PDB entry 6P1O | X-ray diffraction, 1.65 A resolution | chains A and P of the 4 polymer chains in the assembly

Chain A:
Molecule: DNA-directed DNA/RNA polymerase mu
Source organism: Homo sapiens
Notes: EC 2.7.7.7
Reference sequence: Q9NP87 (DPOLM_HUMAN); numbering as in UniProt; present here: 134-397, 410-494
Amino-acid sequence (354 residues; numbered 129 to 494; 12 numbers in that range are skipped by the numbering (no residue carries them; nothing is unmodelled there); the number before each row is that of its first residue):
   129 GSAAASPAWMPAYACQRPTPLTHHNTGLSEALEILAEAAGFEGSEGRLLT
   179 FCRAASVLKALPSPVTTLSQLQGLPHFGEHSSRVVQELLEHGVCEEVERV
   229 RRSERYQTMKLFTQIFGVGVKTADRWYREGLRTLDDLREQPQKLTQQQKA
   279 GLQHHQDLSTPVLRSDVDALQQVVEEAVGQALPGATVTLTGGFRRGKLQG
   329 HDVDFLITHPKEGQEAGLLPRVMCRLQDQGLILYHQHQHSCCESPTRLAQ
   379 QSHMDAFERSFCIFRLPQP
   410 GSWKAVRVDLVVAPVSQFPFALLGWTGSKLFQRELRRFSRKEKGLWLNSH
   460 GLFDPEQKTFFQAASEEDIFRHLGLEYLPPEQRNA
Disordered / not traced: 129-137, 365-383
Construct notes: expression tag (129-133); linker (410)
Bound ions: Na+: Thr241, Ile243, Val246 (shared with DT3(P) of chain P); Mn2+: Asp330, Asp332, Asp418 (shared with DA5(P) of chain P); Mg2+: Asp330, Asp332 (together with ATP, pyrophosphate) (shared with DA5(P) of chain P)
Ligand contacts: ATP / pyrophosphate: Gly319, Gly320, Arg323, Lys325, His329, Asp330, Asp332
UniProt features mapped onto this chain:
  - region: Arg323 to Asp332 (Involved in ssDNA binding)
  - binding site (Mg(2+)): Asp330, Asp332, Asp418
  - site: Gly433 (Responsible for the low discrimination between dNTP and rNTP)

Chain P:
Molecule: 5-nt DNA strand
Sequence (5 nucleotides; each row starts with the number of its first residue):
     1 CGTAA
Bound ions: Na+: DT3 (shared with Thr241(A), Ile243(A), Val246(A) of chain A); Mn2+: DA5 (shared with Asp330(A), Asp332(A), Asp418(A) of chain A); Mg2+: DA5 (together with ATP, pyrophosphate) (shared with Asp330(A), Asp332(A) of chain A)

Chain A / chain P interface:
Residue-residue contacts (31):
  Ile243(A) - DT3(P)  phosphate contact
  Phe244(A) - DT3(P)  phosphate contact
  Gly245(A) - DG2(P)  phosphate contact
  Gly245(A) - DT3(P)  hydrogen bond to the phosphate
  Val246(A) - DG2(P)  hydrogen bond to the phosphate
  Val246(A) - DT3(P)  hydrogen bond to the phosphate
  Gly247(A) - DG2(P)  hydrogen bond to the phosphate
  Gly247(A) - DT3(P)  phosphate contact
  Lys249(A) - DC1(P)  phosphate contact
  Lys249(A) - DG2(P)  phosphate contact
  Thr250(A) - DC1(P)  hydrogen bond to the phosphate
  Thr250(A) - DG2(P)  hydrogen bond to the phosphate
  Gln275(A) - DG2(P)  sugar contact
  Arg323(A) - DA5(P)  hydrogen bond to the phosphate
  His329(A) - DA4(P)  salt bridge to the phosphate
  His329(A) - DA5(P)  phosphate contact
  Asp330(A) - DA5(P)  phosphate contact
  Asp332(A) - DA4(P)  phosphate contact
  Asp332(A) - DA5(P)  phosphate contact
  Phe389(A) - DT3(P)  sugar contact
  Phe389(A) - DA4(P)  sugar contact
  Arg416(A) - DT3(P)  phosphate contact
  Arg416(A) - DA4(P)  salt bridge to the phosphate
  Asp418(A) - DA4(P)  sugar contact
  Asp418(A) - DA5(P)  phosphate contact
  Gly433(A) - DA5(P)  sugar contact
  Trp434(A) - DA4(P)  sugar contact
  Trp434(A) - DA5(P)  sugar contact
  Thr435(A) - DA5(P)  phosphate contact
  Gly436(A) - DA5(P)  phosphate contact
  Lys438(A) - DA5(P)  base contact
Interface residues without a listed pair, chain A (26 interface residues in all): Val248, Gly319, Arg387, Ser437, Gln441, Arg445

In short:
The interface between chain A and chain P involves 26 residues on one side and 5 on the other, with 7 hydrogen
bonds and 2 salt bridges. Polar pairs include Gly245(A)-DT3(P), Val246(A)-DG2(P) and Val246(A)-DT3(P). Ligands
of chain A: ATP / pyrophosphate.
Here chain A is DNA-directed DNA/RNA polymerase mu (Homo sapiens) and chain P is a 5-nt DNA strand. Entry 6P1O
(Post-catalytic nicked complex of human DNA Polymerase Mu with 1-nt gapped substrate containing template 8OG
and ...) was determined by X-ray diffraction (same publication as 6P1M, 6P1N, 6P1P, 6P1Q, 6P1R, 6P1S and 4
further entries).
